PDB entry 6R77 | X-ray diffraction, 2.00 A resolution | chains A and B

Chain A (and B):
Name: Proline racemase
From: Thermococcus litoralis
Notes: chain B of this document is another copy of the same molecule, construct and numbering; everything in this record applies to it too
UniProtKB: H3ZMH8 (H3ZMH8_THELN); residues 1-348 here = UniProt positions 1-348
Sequence (368 residues; each row starts with the number of its first residue; numbers below 1 keep their minus sign (Met-19 is residue -19)):
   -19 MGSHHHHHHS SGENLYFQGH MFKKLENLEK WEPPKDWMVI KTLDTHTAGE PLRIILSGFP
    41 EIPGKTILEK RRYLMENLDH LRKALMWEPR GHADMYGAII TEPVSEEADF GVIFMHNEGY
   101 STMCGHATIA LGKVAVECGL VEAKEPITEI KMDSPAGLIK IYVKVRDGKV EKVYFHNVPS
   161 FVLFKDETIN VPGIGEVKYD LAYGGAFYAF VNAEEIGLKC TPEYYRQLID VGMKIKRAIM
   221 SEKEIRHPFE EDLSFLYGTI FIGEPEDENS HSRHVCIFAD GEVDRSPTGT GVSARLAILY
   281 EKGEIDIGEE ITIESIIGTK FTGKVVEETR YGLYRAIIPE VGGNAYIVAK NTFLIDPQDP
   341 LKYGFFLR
Unresolved in the structure: -19 to 0
Construct notes: initiating methionine (-19); expression tag (-18 to 0)
Residues lining bound ligands: 3-hydroxyproline (HY3): Glu30, Tyr76, Met103, Cys104, Gly105, His106, Tyr188, Tyr237, Phe258, Asp264, Ser266, Thr268, Gly269, Thr270

Interface between chain A and chain B:
Pairs across the interface (109; chain A residue first):
  Met1(A) with Glu82(B); Asp89(B); Phe90(B), hydrophobic
  Phe2(A) with Glu41(B); Ile80(B); Glu82(B)
  Lys4(A) with Gly119(B); Leu120(B), hydrogen bond (side chain-backbone)
  Leu5(A) with Leu36(B); Ile80(B), hydrophobic
  Glu6(A) with Leu36(B); Ser37(B)
  Leu8(A) with Leu36(B), hydrophobic; Val114(B), hydrophobic; Cys118(B), hydrophobic; Leu120(B), hydrophobic; Lys330(B)
  Glu9(A) with Lys21(B); Thr22(B); Leu36(B); Lys330(B), hydrogen bond (backbone-side chain); Asn331(B)
  Lys10(A) with Lys330(B)
  Trp11(A) with Cys118(B); Ile327(B), hydrophobic; Lys330(B), hydrogen bond (backbone-side chain)
  Trp17(A) with Glu117(B)
  Lys21(A) with Glu9(B)
  His26(A) with Pro69(B); Asp339(B), salt bridge; Leu341(B)
  Gly29(A) with Leu341(B); Phe345(B)
  Leu36(A) with Leu5(B); Glu6(B); Leu8(B), hydrophobic; Glu9(B)
  Ser37(A) with Glu6(B); Glu9(B), hydrogen bond
  Glu41(A) with Phe2(B)
  Glu68(A) with Arg265(B), salt bridge
  Pro69(A) with His26(B)
  Arg70(A) with Val328(B), hydrogen bond (side chain-backbone)
  Gly71(A) with His72(B)
  His72(A) with Gly71(B); His72(B)
  Ile80(A) with Phe2(B); Leu5(B), hydrophobic
  Glu82(A) with Met1(B); Phe2(B)
  Asp89(A) with Met1(B)
  Glu117(A) with Trp17(B)
  Cys118(A) with Leu8(B), hydrophobic; Trp11(B)
  Gly119(A) with Lys4(B)
  Leu120(A) with Lys4(B); Leu8(B), hydrophobic
  Pro202(A) with Leu347(B), hydrophobic
  Tyr205(A) with Arg348(B)
  Arg206(A) with Tyr205(B); Arg206(B)
  Gln207(A) with Arg206(B)
  Asp210(A) with Arg206(B), salt bridge
  Arg265(A) with Glu68(B), salt bridge; Phe345(B); Leu347(B)
  Ile296(A) with Leu347(B), hydrophobic
  Ile297(A) with Leu347(B), hydrophobic
  Tyr326(A) with Asp336(B); Gln338(B); Asp339(B); Pro340(B)
  Ile327(A) with Trp11(B), hydrophobic; Leu334(B)
  Val328(A) with Pro69(B), hydrophobic; Arg70(B), hydrogen bond (backbone-side chain); Phe333(B); Leu334(B), hydrogen bond (backbone-backbone); Asp339(B)
  Ala329(A) with Thr332(B); Phe333(B), hydrophobic
  Lys330(A) with Glu9(B), hydrogen bond (side chain-backbone); Lys10(B); Trp11(B), hydrogen bond (side chain-backbone); Asn331(B); Thr332(B), hydrogen bond (backbone-backbone)
  Asn331(A) with Lys330(B); Asn331(B)
  Thr332(A) with Ala329(B); Lys330(B), hydrogen bond (backbone-backbone)
  Phe333(A) with Val328(B); Ala329(B), hydrophobic
  Leu334(A) with Ile327(B); Val328(B), hydrogen bond (backbone-backbone); Lys330(B)
  Asp336(A) with Tyr326(B)
  Gln338(A) with Tyr326(B)
  Asp339(A) with His26(B), salt bridge; Tyr326(B); Val328(B)
  Pro340(A) with Tyr326(B)
  Leu341(A) with His26(B); Gly29(B)
  Phe345(A) with Gly29(B); Arg265(B)
  Leu347(A) with Pro202(B), hydrophobic; Tyr205(B), hydrophobic; Ile296(B), hydrophobic
  Arg348(A) with Tyr205(B)
Other interface residues (no listed pair), chain A (59 interface residues in all): Leu23, Ala28, Ile35, Thr81, Phe90, Thr299
Other interface residues (no listed pair), chain B (59 interface residues in all): Leu23, Ala28, Ile35, Thr81, Ile297, Thr299

Overview:
The chain A/chain B interface involves 59 residues from each chain; the contacts include 12 hydrogen bonds and
5 salt bridges. Polar pairs include His26(A)-Asp339(B), Glu68(A)-Arg265(B) and Asp210(A)-Arg206(B). Chain A
binds 3-hydroxyproline.
Chain A and chain B are both Proline racemase (Thermococcus litoralis); the structure, Crystal structure of
trans-3-Hydroxy-L-proline dehydratase in complex with substrate - closed conformation, was determined by X-ray
diffraction.
